PDB entry 8JQM | electron microscopy, 2.80 A resolution | chains H and B of the 8 polymer chains in the assembly

# Chain H
Molecule: 4F10 Fab Heavy Chain
Source organism: Homo sapiens
Notes: antibody fragment or engineered binder
Sequence (120 residues; numbered 1 to 120; the number before each row is that of its first residue):
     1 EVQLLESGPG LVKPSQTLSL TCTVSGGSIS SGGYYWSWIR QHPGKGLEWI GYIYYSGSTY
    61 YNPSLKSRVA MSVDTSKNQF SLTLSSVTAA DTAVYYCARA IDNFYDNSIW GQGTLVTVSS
Cystine bridges: Cys22-Cys97

# Chain B
Molecule: Non-structural protein 1
Source organism: Zika virus
Reference sequence: A0A7U3RUT3 (A0A7U3RUT3_ZIKV); residues 3-354 here correspond to UniProt positions 797-1148 (UniProt number = residue number + 794)
Sequence (358 residues; row label = number of the first residue in the row; numbers below 1 keep their minus sign (His-3 is residue -3)):
    -3 HHHHHHGCSV DFSKKETRCG TGVFVYNDVE AWRDRYKYHP DSPRRLAAAV KQAWEDGICG
    57 ISSVSRMENI MWRSVEGELN AILEENGVQL TVVVGSVKNP MWRGPQRLPV PVNELPHGWK
   117 AWGKSYFVRA AKTNNSFVVD GDTLKECPLK HRAWNSFLVE DHGFGVFHTS VWLKVREDYS
   177 LECDPAVIGT AVKGKEAVHS DLGYWIESEK NDTWRLKRAH LIEMKTCEWP KSHTLWTDGI
   237 EESDLIIPKS LAGPLSHHNT REGYRTQMKG PWHSEELEIR FEECPGTKVH VEETCGTRGP
   297 SLRSTTASGR VIEEWCCREC TMPPLSFRAK DGCWYGMEIR PRKEPESNLV RSMVTAGS
Disordered / not traced: -3 to 0, 353-354
Cystine bridges: Cys4-Cys15, Cys55-Cys143, Cys179-Cys223, Cys280-Cys329, Cys291-Cys312, Cys313-Cys316
Sequence notes: expression tag (-3 to 2)

# Interface between chain H and chain B
Contacting residue pairs (9):
  Glu1(H) - Ala127(B)
  Glu1(H) - Lys128(B)  hydrogen bond (side chain-backbone)
  Ile101(H) - Val124(B)  hydrophobic
  Asp102(H) - Tyr122(B)
  Asn103(H) - Tyr122(B)  hydrogen bond
  Phe104(H) - Tyr122(B)
  Phe104(H) - Phe123(B)  hydrophobic
  Phe104(H) - Val124(B)  hydrophobic
  Asn107(H) - Val124(B)

# Summary
The interface between chain H and chain B involves 6 residues on one side and 5 on the other, with 2 hydrogen
bonds. Polar pairs include Glu1(H)-Lys128(B) and Asn103(H)-Tyr122(B).
Chain H is 4F10 Fab Heavy Chain (Homo sapiens) and chain B is Non-structural protein 1 (Zika virus); the
structure, CryoEM structure of sNS1 complexed with Fab 4F10, was determined by electron microscopy, deposited
together with 8JKF.
